8WL2 - chains Aw and Ax of the 213 polymer chains in the assembly; structure by electron microscopy, 3.40 A resolution.

== Chain Aw (and Ax) ==
Protein: Flagellar biosynthetic protein FliP
From: Salmonella enterica subsp. enterica serovar Typhimurium str. LT2
Notes: chain Ax of this document is another copy of the same molecule, construct and numbering; everything in this record applies to it too
Reference sequence: P54700 (FLIP_SALTY); numbering as in UniProt (aligned over 1-245)
Sequence (245 residues; row label = number of the first residue in the row):
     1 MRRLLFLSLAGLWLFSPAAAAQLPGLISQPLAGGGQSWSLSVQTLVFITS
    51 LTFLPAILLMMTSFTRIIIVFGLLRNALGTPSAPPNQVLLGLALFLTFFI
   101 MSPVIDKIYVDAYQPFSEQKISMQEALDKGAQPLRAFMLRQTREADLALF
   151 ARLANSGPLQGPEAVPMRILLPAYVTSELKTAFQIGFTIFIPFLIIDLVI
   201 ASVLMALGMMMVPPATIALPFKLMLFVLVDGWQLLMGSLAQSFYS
Disordered / not traced: 1-35, 244-245

== Chain Aw / chain Ax interface ==
Pairs across the interface - 51 pairs, chain Aw then chain Ax:
  Leu-59(Aw) / Gln-87(Ax)
  Leu-59(Aw) / Val-88(Ax)  hydrophobic
  Met-60(Aw) / Phe-95(Ax)  hydrophobic
  Thr-65(Aw) / Val-88(Ax)
  Ile-68(Aw) / Pro-85(Ax)  hydrophobic
  Ile-69(Aw) / Ala-83(Ax)
  Leu-73(Aw) / Leu-223(Ax)  hydrophobic
  Asn-76(Aw) / Thr-80(Ax)
  Ala-145(Aw) / Gln-233(Ax)
  Asp-146(Aw) / Gln-233(Ax)
  Leu-149(Aw) / Gln-233(Ax)
  Leu-149(Aw) / Met-236(Ax)  hydrophobic
  Phe-150(Aw) / Leu-96(Ax)  hydrophobic
  Phe-150(Aw) / Phe-99(Ax)  hydrophobic
  Leu-153(Aw) / Leu-96(Ax)  hydrophobic
  Leu-153(Aw) / Phe-99(Ax)  hydrophobic
  Ala-154(Aw) / Phe-99(Ax)  hydrophobic
  Arg-168(Aw) / Phe-99(Ax)
  Leu-171(Aw) / Phe-95(Ax)  hydrophobic
  Pro-172(Aw) / Leu-92(Ax)  hydrophobic
  Pro-172(Aw) / Phe-95(Ax)  hydrophobic
  Pro-172(Aw) / Phe-99(Ax)  hydrophobic
  Val-175(Aw) / Val-88(Ax)  hydrophobic
  Val-175(Aw) / Leu-92(Ax)  hydrophobic
  Thr-176(Aw) / Trp-232(Ax)
  Leu-179(Aw) / Pro-84(Ax)  hydrophobic
  Leu-179(Aw) / Leu-92(Ax)  hydrophobic
  Leu-179(Aw) / Trp-232(Ax)
  Lys-180(Aw) / Val-227(Ax)
  Lys-180(Aw) / Asp-230(Ax)  salt bridge
  Phe-183(Aw) / Leu-78(Ax)  hydrophobic
  Phe-183(Aw) / Leu-223(Ax)  hydrophobic
  Phe-183(Aw) / Val-227(Ax)  hydrophobic
  Phe-183(Aw) / Trp-232(Ax)
  Gln-184(Aw) / Val-227(Ax)
  Phe-187(Aw) / Pro-220(Ax)
  Phe-187(Aw) / Leu-223(Ax)  hydrophobic
  Phe-187(Aw) / Met-224(Ax)  hydrophobic
  Phe-190(Aw) / Leu-219(Ax)  hydrophobic
  Phe-190(Aw) / Pro-220(Ax)  hydrophobic
  Leu-194(Aw) / Ile-217(Ax)  hydrophobic
  Asp-197(Aw) / Val-212(Ax)
  Leu-198(Aw) / Ile-217(Ax)  hydrophobic
  Ala-201(Aw) / Met-209(Ax)  hydrophobic
  Ser-202(Aw) / Met-209(Ax)
  Met-205(Aw) / Gly-208(Ax)
  Met-210(Aw) / Met-210(Ax)  hydrophobic
  Met-210(Aw) / Met-211(Ax)
  Val-212(Aw) / Met-211(Ax)
  Pro-213(Aw) / Met-211(Ax)  hydrophobic
  Pro-214(Aw) / Met-211(Ax)
Other interface residues (no listed pair), chain Aw (36 interface residues in all): Ile-169, Met-211
Other interface residues (no listed pair), chain Ax (34 interface residues in all): Gly-91, Phe-98, Ile-100, Thr-216, Phe-221, Phe-226, Gly-237, Ala-240

== Overview ==
36 residues of chain Aw face 34 of chain Ax across their interface; the contacts include 1 salt bridge. The
salt-bridged pair is Lys-180(Aw)/Asp-230(Ax).
Both chains are Flagellar biosynthetic protein FliP (Salmonella enterica subsp. enterica serovar Typhimurium
str. LT2). Entry 8WL2 (Cryo-EM structure of the membrane-anchored part of the flagellar motor-hook complex in
the CW state) was determined by electron microscopy, deposited together with 8WHT, 8WIW, 8WK3, 8WK4, 8WKI,
8WKK and 11 further entries.
